6K42 - chains B and R of the 5 polymer chains in the assembly; structure by electron microscopy, 4.10 A resolution (low resolution: residue-level contacts below are approximate; hydrogen-bond / salt-bridge calls are withheld).

[Chain B]
Protein: Guanine nucleotide-binding protein G(I)/G(S)/G(T) subunit beta-1
From: Mus musculus
Reference sequence: P62874 (GBB1_MOUSE); residues 2-340 here = UniProt positions 2-340
Chain sequence (350 residues; each row starts with the number of its first residue; numbers below 1 keep their minus sign (His-9 is residue -9)):
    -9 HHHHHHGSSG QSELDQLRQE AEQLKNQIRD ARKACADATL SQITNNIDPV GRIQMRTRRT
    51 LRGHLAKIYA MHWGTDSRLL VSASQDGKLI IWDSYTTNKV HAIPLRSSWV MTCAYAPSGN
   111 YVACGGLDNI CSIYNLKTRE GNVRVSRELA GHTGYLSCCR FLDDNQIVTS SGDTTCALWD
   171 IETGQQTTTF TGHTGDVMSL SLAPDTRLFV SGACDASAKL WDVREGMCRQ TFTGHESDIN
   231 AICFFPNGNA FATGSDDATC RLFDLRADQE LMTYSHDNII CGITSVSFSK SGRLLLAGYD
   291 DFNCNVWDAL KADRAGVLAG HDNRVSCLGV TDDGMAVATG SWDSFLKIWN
Not modelled in the structure: -9 to 0
Sequence notes: expression tag (-9 to 1)

[Chain R]
Protein: Alpha-2A adrenergic receptor, Endolysin, Alpha-2B adrenergic receptor
From: Homo sapiens
Notes: EC 3.2.1.17
Reference sequence: chimeric construct of P08913, A0A097J809, P18089: residues -187 to -161 from P08913 (ADA2A_HUMAN) positions 1-27 (UniProt number = residue number + 188); residues -153 to 6 from A0A097J809 positions 2-161 (UniProt number = residue number + 155); residues 7-354 from P18089 positions 7-217 (offset varies); residues 355-450 from P18089 positions 355-450 (same numbers)
Chain sequence (512 residues; numbered -198 to 450; 137 numbers in that range are skipped by the numbering (no residue carries them; nothing is unmodelled there); the number before each row is that of its first residue; numbers below 1 keep their minus sign (Asp-198 is residue -198)):
  -198 DDDDAHHHHH HMGSLQPDAG NASWNGTEAP GGGARATPEN LYFQGNIFEM LRIDEGLRLK
  -138 IYKDTEGYYT IGIGHLLTKS PSLNAAKSEL DKAIGRNTNG VITKDEAEKL FNQDVDAAVR
   -78 GILRNAKLKP VYDSLDAVRR AALINMVFQM GETGVAGFTN SLRMLQQKRW DEAAVNLAKS
   -18 RWYNQTPNRA KRVITTFRTG TWDAYYSVQA TAAIAAAITF LILFTIFGNA LVILAVLTSR
    42 SLRAPQNLFL VSLAAADILV ATLIIPFSLA NELLGYWYFR RTWCEVYLAL DVLFCTSSIV
   102 HLCAISLDRY WAVSRALEYN SKRTPRRIKC IILTVWLIAA VISLPPLIYK GDQGPQPRGR
   162 PQCKLNQEAW YILASSIGSF FAPCLIMILV YLRIYLIAKR SNR
   342 RGPRAKGGPG QGEQWWRRRA QLTREKRFTF VLAVVIGVFV LCWFPFFFSY SLGAICPKHC
   402 KVPHGLFQFF FWIGYCNSSL NPVIYTIFNQ DFRRAFRRIL CRPWTQTAW
Not modelled in the structure: -198 to 10, 152-161, 342-357, 399-400, 446-450
Sequence notes: expression tag (-198 to -188); linker (-160 to -154); conflict Thr-101 (Cys54 in A0A097J809), Ala-58 (Cys97 in A0A097J809)
UniProt features mapped onto this chain:
  - site: Asp92 (Implicated in ligand binding), Ser176 (Implicated in catechol agonist binding), Ser180 (Implicated in catechol agonist binding)
  - lipidation: Cys442 (S-palmitoyl cysteine)
Cystine bridges: Cys85-Cys164
Ligand contacts: CZX (4-[(1S)-1-(2,3-dimethylphenyl)ethyl]-1H-imidazole): Asp92, Val93, Cys96, Thr97, Leu166, Ser176, Ser177, Ser180, Trp384, Phe387, Phe388, Tyr391, Phe412, Gly415, Tyr416

[Chain B / chain R interface]
Contacting residue pairs (8):
  Arg52(B) - Thr39(R)
  His54(B) - Arg44(R)
  Leu55(B) - Arg44(R)
  Asp312(B) - Arg439(R)
  Trp332(B) - Arg41(R)
  Asp333(B) - Arg41(R)
  Asp333(B) - Arg44(R)
  Ser334(B) - Arg44(R)
Other interface residues (no listed pair), chain B (10 interface residues in all): Ala56, Lys57, Phe335

[In short]
10 residues of chain B face 4 of chain R across their interface. Bound to chain R: compound CZX.
Chain B is Guanine nucleotide-binding protein G(I)/G(S)/G(T) subunit beta-1 (Mus musculus) and chain R is
Alpha-2A adrenergic receptor, Endolysin, Alpha-2B adrenergic receptor (Homo sapiens); the structure, cryo-EM
structure of alpha2BAR-Gi1 complex, was determined by electron microscopy, deposited together with 6K41.
